PDB entry 2XBM | X-ray diffraction, 2.90 A resolution | chains B and E of the 3 polymer chains in the assembly

== Chain B ==
Name: Nonstructural protein NS5
Source organism: Dengue virus
Notes: fragment: methyltransferase, residues 2491-2753
Reference sequence: C0LMU5 (C0LMU5_9FLAV); residues 1-263 here correspond to UniProt positions 2491-2753 (UniProt number = residue number + 2490)
Chain sequence (263 residues; numbered 1 to 263; the number before each row is that of its first residue):
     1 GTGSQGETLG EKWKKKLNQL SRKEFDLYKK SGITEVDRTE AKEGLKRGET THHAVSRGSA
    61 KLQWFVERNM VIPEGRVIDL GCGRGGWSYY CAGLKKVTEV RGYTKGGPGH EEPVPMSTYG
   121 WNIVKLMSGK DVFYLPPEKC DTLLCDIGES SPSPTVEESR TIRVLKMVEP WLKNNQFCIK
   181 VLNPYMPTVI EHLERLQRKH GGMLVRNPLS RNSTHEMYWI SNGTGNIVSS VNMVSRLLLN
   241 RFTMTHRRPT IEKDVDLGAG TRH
Disordered / not traced: 1-5
Residues lining bound ligands: S-adenosylhomocysteine (SAH): Ser56, Gly58, Gly81, Cys82, Gly83, Arg84, Gly85, Gly86, Trp87, Thr104, Lys105, His110, Glu111, Lys130, Asp131, Val132, Phe133, Asp146, Ile147
Reported in the primary citation:
  - binding site for the 9-nt RNA strand: Lys14, Leu17, Asn18, Leu20, Phe25, Pro152, Ser213

== Chain E ==
Molecule: 9-nt RNA strand
Sequence (9 nucleotides; each row starts with the number of its first residue; numbering starts at 0):
     0 XGAACCUGA
Modified residues: G3A (guanosine-P3-adenosine-5',5'-triphosphate) at position 0

== Interface between chain B and chain E ==
Contacting residue pairs - 14 pairs, chain B then chain E:
  Lys14(B) with G3A_0(E)
  Leu17(B) with G3A_0(E)
  Asn18(B) with G3A_0(E); G1(E), base contact; G7(E), base contact
  Leu20(B) with G3A_0(E)
  Ser21(B) with A8(E), phosphate contact
  Arg22(B) with A8(E), hydrogen bond to the phosphate
  Phe25(B) with G3A_0(E)
  Ser150(B) with G1(E), phosphate contact
  Ser151(B) with G3A_0(E)
  Pro152(B) with G3A_0(E); G1(E), sugar contact
  Ser213(B) with G3A_0(E)
Other interface residues (no listed pair), chain B (13 interface residues in all): Glu149, Ser153

== Summary ==
Chain B and chain E form an interface of 13 and 4 residues respectively, with 1 hydrogen bond. The
hydrogen-bonded pair is Arg22(B)-A8(E). Ligands of chain B: S-adenosylhomocysteine. From the paper: a binding
site for the 9-nt RNA strand at Lys14(B), Leu17(B) and Asn18(B) among others.
Here chain B is Nonstructural protein NS5 (Dengue virus) and chain E is a 9-nt RNA strand. Entry 2XBM (Crystal
structure of the dengue virus methyltransferase bound to a 5'- capped octameric RNA) was determined by X-ray
diffraction.
